Entry 1N1V (X-ray diffraction, 2.10 A resolution); this record covers chain A.

# Chain A
Name: Sialidase
Source organism: Trypanosoma rangeli
Notes: EC 3.2.1.18
UniProt: O44049 (O44049_TRYRA); residues 4-641 here correspond to UniProt positions 23-660 (UniProt number = residue number + 19)
Sequence (641 residues; row label = number of the first residue in the row):
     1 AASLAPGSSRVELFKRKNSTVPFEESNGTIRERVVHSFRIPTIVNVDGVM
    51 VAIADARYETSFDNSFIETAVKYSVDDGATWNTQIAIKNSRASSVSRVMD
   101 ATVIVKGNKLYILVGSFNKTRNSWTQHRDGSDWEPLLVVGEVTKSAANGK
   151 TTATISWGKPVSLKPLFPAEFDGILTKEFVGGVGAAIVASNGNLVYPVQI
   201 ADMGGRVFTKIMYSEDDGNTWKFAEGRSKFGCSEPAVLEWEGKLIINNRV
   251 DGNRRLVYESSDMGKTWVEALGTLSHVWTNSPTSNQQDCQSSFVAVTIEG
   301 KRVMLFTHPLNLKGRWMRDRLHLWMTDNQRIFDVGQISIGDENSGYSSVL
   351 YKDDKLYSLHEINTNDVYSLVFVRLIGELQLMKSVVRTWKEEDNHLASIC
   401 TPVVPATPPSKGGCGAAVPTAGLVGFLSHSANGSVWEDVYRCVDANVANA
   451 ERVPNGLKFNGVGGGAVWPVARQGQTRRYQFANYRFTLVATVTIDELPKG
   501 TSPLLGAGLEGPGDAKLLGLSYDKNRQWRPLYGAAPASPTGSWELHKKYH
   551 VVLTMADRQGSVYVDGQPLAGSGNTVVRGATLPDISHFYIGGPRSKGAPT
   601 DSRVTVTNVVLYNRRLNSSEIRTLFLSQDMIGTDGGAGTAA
Not modelled in the structure: 407-412, 635-641
Cystine bridges: Cys400-Cys414
Sequence notes: cloning artifact (1-3)
Small-molecule neighbours: 2-deoxy-2,3-dehydro-N-acetyl-neuraminic acid (DAN): Arg39, Ile40, Arg57, Asp63, Met99, Asp100, Ser123, Trp124, Thr125, Glu234, Arg249, Gln287, Arg318, Tyr346

# Overview
Ligands of chain A: 2-deoxy-2,3-dehydro-N-acetyl-neuraminic acid.
Chain A is Sialidase (Trypanosoma rangeli); the structure, Trypanosoma rangeli sialidase in complex with DANA,
was determined by X-ray diffraction, deposited together with 1N1S, 1N1T and 1N1Y.
